PDB entry 4YLO | X-ray diffraction, 6.00 A resolution (low resolution: residue-level contacts below are approximate; hydrogen-bond / salt-bridge calls are withheld) | chains F and 1 of the 9 polymer chains in the assembly

Chain F:
Name: RNA polymerase sigma factor RpoD
Source organism: Escherichia coli
UniProt: P00579 (RPOD_ECOLI); numbering as in UniProt (aligned over 1-613)
Amino-acid sequence (628 residues; row label = number of the first residue in the row; numbers below 1 keep their minus sign (Met-14 is residue -14)):
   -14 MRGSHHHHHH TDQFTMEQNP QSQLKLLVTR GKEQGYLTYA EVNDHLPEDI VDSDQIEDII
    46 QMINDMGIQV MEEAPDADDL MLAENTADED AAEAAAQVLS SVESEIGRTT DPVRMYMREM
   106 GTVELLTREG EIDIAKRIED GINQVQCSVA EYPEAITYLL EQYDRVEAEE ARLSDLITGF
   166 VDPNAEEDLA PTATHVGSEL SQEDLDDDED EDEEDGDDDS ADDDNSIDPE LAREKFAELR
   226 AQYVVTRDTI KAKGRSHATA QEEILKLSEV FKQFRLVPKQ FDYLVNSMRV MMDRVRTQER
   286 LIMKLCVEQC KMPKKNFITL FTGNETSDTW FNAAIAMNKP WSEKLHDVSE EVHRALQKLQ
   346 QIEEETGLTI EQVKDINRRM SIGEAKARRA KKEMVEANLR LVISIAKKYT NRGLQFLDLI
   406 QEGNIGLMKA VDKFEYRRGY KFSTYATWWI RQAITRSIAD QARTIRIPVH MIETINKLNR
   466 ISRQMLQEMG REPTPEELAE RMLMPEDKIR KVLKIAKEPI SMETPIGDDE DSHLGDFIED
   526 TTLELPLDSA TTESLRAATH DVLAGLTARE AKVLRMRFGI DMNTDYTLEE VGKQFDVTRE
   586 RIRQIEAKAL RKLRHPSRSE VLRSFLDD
Unresolved in the structure: -14 to 78, 172-209
Sequence notes: expression tag (-14 to 0)
Swiss-Prot annotation at these positions:
  - DNA-binding region: Leu573 to Ala592 (H-T-H motif)
  - region: Arg584 to Arg599 (Interaction with anti-sigma factors)
  - motif: Asp403 to Gln406 (Interaction with polymerase core subunit RpoC)
  - site: Arg562 (Interaction with anti-sigma factors)

Chain 1:
Molecule: NT strand DNA
Sequence (49 nucleotides; row label = number of the first residue in the row):
    12 ACTTGACATC CACCTCACGT ATGCTATAAT GTGTGCAGTC TGACGCGGC

Chain F / chain 1 interface:
Pairs across the interface (52; chain F residue first):
  Val98(F) - DG44(1)
  Arg99(F) - DG44(1)
  Met102(F) - DG42(1)
  Met102(F) - DT43(1)
  Met105(F) - DG42(1)
  Gly106(F) - DG42(1)
  Glu116(F) - DT41(1)
  Asn383(F) - DT41(1)
  Arg385(F) - DT41(1)
  Arg385(F) - DG42(1)
  Leu386(F) - DT41(1)
  Ile388(F) - DG42(1)
  Ser389(F) - DT41(1)
  Ser389(F) - DG42(1)
  Lys392(F) - DT43(1)
  Lys392(F) - DG44(1)
  Phe401(F) - DT45(1)
  Lys414(F) - DG34(1)
  Arg423(F) - DA37(1)
  Tyr425(F) - DA37(1)
  Lys426(F) - DA39(1)
  Lys426(F) - DA40(1)
  Ser428(F) - DA40(1)
  Ser428(F) - DT41(1)
  Thr429(F) - DT38(1)
  Thr429(F) - DA39(1)
  Thr429(F) - DA40(1)
  Tyr430(F) - DT36(1)
  Tyr430(F) - DA37(1)
  Thr432(F) - DA40(1)
  Trp433(F) - DT36(1)
  Trp433(F) - DA37(1)
  Trp434(F) - DC35(1)
  Trp434(F) - DT36(1)
  Gln437(F) - DG34(1)
  Gln437(F) - DC35(1)
  Gln437(F) - DT36(1)
  Arg451(F) - DT31(1)
  Arg451(F) - DA32(1)
  Pro453(F) - DT31(1)
  Pro453(F) - DA32(1)
  Val454(F) - DA32(1)
  Val454(F) - DT33(1)
  His455(F) - DT31(1)
  Arg554(F) - DA12(1)
  Arg554(F) - DC13(1)
  Val582(F) - DT14(1)
  Thr583(F) - DT14(1)
  Arg584(F) - DA17(1)
  Arg586(F) - DA12(1)
  Arg586(F) - DC13(1)
  Arg586(F) - DT14(1)
Also at the interface, not in a pair above, chain F (44 interface residues in all): Asp96, Leu110, Thr112, Ala382, Leu384, Thr395, Asn396, Lys418, Glu420, Met456, Asp581
Also at the interface, not in a pair above, chain 1 (21 interface residues in all): DT15, DG16

Summary:
44 residues of chain F face 21 of chain 1 across their interface.
Chain F is RNA polymerase sigma factor RpoD (Escherichia coli) and chain 1 is NT strand DNA; the structure, E.
coli Transcription Initiation Complex - 16-bp spacer and 4-nt RNA, was determined by X-ray diffraction,
deposited together with 4YLN and 4YLP.
